Entry 7RIW (X-ray diffraction, 3.20 A resolution); this record covers chains A and B of the 13 polymer chains in the assembly.

# Chain A
Molecule: DNA-directed RNA polymerase II subunit RPB1
From: Saccharomyces cerevisiae (strain ATCC 204508 / S288c)
Notes: EC 2.7.7.6
Reference sequence: P04050 (RPB1_YEAST); numbering as in UniProt (aligned over 1-1733)
Sequence (1733 residues; each row starts with the number of its first residue):
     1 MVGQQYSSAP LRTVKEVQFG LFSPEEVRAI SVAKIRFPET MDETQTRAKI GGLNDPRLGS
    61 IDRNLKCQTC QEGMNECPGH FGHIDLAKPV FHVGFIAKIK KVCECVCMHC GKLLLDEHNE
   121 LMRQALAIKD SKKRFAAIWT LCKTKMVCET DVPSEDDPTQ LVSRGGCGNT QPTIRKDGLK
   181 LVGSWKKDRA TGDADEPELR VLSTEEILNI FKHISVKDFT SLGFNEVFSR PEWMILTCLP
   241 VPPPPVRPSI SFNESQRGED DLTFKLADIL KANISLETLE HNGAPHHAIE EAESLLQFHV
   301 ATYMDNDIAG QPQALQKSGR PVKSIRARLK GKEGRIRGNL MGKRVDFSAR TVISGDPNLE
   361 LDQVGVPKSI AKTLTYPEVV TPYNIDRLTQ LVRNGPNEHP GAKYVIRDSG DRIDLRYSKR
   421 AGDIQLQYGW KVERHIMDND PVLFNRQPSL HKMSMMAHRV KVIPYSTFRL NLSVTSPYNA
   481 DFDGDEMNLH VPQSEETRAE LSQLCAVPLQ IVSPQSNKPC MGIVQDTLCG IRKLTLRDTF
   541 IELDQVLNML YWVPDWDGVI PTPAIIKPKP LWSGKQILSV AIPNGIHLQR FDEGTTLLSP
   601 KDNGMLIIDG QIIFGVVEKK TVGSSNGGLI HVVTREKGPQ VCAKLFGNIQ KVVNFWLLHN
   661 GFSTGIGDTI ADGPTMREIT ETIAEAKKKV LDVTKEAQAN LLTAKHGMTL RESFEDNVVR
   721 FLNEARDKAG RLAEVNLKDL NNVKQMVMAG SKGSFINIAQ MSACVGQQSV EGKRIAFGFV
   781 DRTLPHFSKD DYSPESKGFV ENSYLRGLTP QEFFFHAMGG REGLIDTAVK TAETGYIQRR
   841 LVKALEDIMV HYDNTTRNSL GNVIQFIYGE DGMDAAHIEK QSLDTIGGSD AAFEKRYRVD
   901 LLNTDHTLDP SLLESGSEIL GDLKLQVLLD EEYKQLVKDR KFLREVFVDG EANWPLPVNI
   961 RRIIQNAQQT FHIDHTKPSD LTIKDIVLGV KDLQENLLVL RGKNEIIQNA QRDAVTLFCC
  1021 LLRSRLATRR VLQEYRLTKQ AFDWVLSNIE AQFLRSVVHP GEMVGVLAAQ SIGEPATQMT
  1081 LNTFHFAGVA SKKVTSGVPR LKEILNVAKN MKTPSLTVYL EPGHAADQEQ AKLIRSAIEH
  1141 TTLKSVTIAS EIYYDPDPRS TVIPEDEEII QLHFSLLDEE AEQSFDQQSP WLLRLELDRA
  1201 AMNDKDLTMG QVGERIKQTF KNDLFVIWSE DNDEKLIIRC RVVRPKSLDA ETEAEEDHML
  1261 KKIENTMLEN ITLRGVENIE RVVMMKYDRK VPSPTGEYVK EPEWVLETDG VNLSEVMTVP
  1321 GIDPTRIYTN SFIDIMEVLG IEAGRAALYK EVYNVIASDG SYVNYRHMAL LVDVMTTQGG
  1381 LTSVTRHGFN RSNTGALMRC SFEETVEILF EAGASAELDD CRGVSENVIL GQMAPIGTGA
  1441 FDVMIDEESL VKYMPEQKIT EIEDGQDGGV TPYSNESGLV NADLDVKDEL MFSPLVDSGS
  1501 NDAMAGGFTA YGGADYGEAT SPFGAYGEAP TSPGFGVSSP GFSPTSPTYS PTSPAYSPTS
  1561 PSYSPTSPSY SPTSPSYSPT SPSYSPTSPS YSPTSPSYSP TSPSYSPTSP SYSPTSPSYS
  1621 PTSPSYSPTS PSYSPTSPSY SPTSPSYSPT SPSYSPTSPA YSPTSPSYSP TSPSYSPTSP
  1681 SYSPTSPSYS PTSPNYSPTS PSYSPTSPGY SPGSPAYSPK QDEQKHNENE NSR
Disordered / not traced: 1-2, 154-160, 187-198, 250-256, 1082-1091, 1177-1187, 1244-1256, 1447-1733
UniProt features mapped onto this chain:
  - region: Pro248 to Asp260 (Lid loop), Asn306 to Lys323 (Rudder loop), Pro810 to Glu822 (Bridging helix)
  - binding site (Zn(2+)): Cys67, Cys70, Cys77, His80, Cys107, Cys110, Cys148, Cys167
  - binding site (Mg(2+)): Asp481, Asp483, Asp485
  - modified residue: Thr1471 (Phosphothreonine)
  - cross-link (Glycyl lysine isopeptide (Lys-Gly)): Lys695 (interchain with G-Cter in ubiquitin), Lys1246 (interchain with G-Cter in ubiquitin), Lys1350 (interchain with G-Cter in ubiquitin)
  - natural variant: Ser1653 to Pro1659 (deletion: In strain: A364A)
  - mutagenesis: Lys1246 (K1246R: Impairs ubiquitination during transcription stress)
Bound ions: Zn2+ site 1: Cys67, Cys70, Cys77, His80; Zn2+ site 2: Cys107, Cys148; Mg2+: Asp483 (shared with 1 residue of chain R)

# Chain B
Molecule: DNA-directed RNA polymerase II subunit RPB2
From: Saccharomyces cerevisiae (strain ATCC 204508 / S288c)
Notes: EC 2.7.7.6
Reference sequence: P08518 (RPB2_YEAST); numbering as in UniProt (aligned over 1-1224)
Sequence (1224 residues; row label = number of the first residue in the row):
     1 MSDLANSEKY YDEDPYGFED ESAPITAEDS WAVISAFFRE KGLVSQQLDS FNQFVDYTLQ
    61 DIICEDSTLI LEQLAQHTTE SDNISRKYEI SFGKIYVTKP MVNESDGVTH ALYPQEARLR
   121 NLTYSSGLFV DVKKRTYEAI DVPGRELKYE LIAEESEDDS ESGKVFIGRL PIMLRSKNCY
   181 LSEATESDLY KLKECPFDMG GYFIINGSEK VLIAQERSAG NIVQVFKKAA PSPISHVAEI
   241 RSALEKGSRF ISTLQVKLYG REGSSARTIK ATLPYIKQDI PIVIIFRALG IIPDGEILEH
   301 ICYDVNDWQM LEMLKPCVED GFVIQDRETA LDFIGRRGTA LGIKKEKRIQ YAKDILQKEF
   361 LPHITQLEGF ESRKAFFLGY MINRLLLCAL DRKDQDDRDH FGKKRLDLAG PLLAQLFKTL
   421 FKKLTKDIFR YMQRTVEEAH DFNMKLAINA KTITSGLKYA LATGNWGEQK KAMSSRAGVS
   481 QVLNRYTYSS TLSHLRRTNT PIGRDGKLAK PRQLHNTHWG LVCPAETPEG QACGLVKNLS
   541 LMSCISVGTD PMPIITFLSE WGMEPLEDYV PHQSPDATRV FVNGVWHGVH RNPARLMETL
   601 RTLRRKGDIN PEVSMIRDIR EKELKIFTDA GRVYRPLFIV EDDESLGHKE LKVRKGHIAK
   661 LMATEYQDIE GGFEDVEEYT WSSLLNEGLV EYIDAEEEES ILIAMQPEDL EPAEANEEND
   721 LDVDPAKRIR VSHHATTFTH CEIHPSMILG VAASIIPFPD HNQSPRNTYQ SAMGKQAMGV
   781 FLTNYNVRMD TMANILYYPQ KPLGTTRAME YLKFRELPAG QNAIVAIACY SGYNQEDSMI
   841 MNQSSIDRGL FRSLFFRSYM DQEKKYGMSI TETFEKPQRT NTLRMKHGTY DKLDDDGLIA
   901 PGVRVSGEDV IIGKTTPISP DEEELGQRTA YHSKRDASTP LRSTENGIVD QVLVTTNQDG
   961 LKFVKVRVRT TKIPQIGDKF ASRHGQKGTI GITYRREDMP FTAEGIVPDL IINPHAIPSR
  1021 MTVAHLIECL LSKVAALSGN EGDASPFTDI TVEGISKLLR EHGYQSRGFE VMYNGHTGKK
  1081 LMAQIFFGPT YYQRLRHMVD DKIHARARGP MQVLTRQPVE GRSRDGGLRF GEMERDCMIA
  1141 HGAASFLKER LMEASDAFRV HICGICGLMT VIAKLNHNQF ECKGCDNKID IYQIHIPYAA
  1201 KLLFQELMAM NITPRLYTDR SRDF
Disordered / not traced: 1-19, 75-85, 139-161, 338-344, 439-445, 504-505, 644-646, 669-675, 715-720, 920-929, 1222-1224
Bound ions: Zn2+: Cys1163, Cys1166, Cys1182, Cys1185

# Interface between chain A and chain B
Residue-residue contacts - 400 pairs, chain A then chain B:
  Gln4(A) - Phe1158(B)
  Gln4(A) - Arg1159(B)  hydrogen bond (side chain-backbone)
  Gln5(A) - Arg1159(B)  hydrogen bond (backbone-side chain)
  Gln5(A) - Leu1175(B)
  Tyr6(A) - Arg1159(B)
  Ser7(A) - Arg1159(B)
  Ser7(A) - His1161(B)  hydrogen bond
  Ser7(A) - Leu1175(B)
  Ser7(A) - Phe1180(B)
  Ser7(A) - Gln1193(B)  hydrogen bond
  Ser8(A) - Asn1178(B)  hydrogen bond
  Ser8(A) - Phe1180(B)
  Ala9(A) - Phe1180(B)
  Ala9(A) - Ile1191(B)  hydrophobic
  Ala9(A) - Tyr1192(B)
  Ala9(A) - Gln1193(B)  hydrogen bond (backbone-side chain)
  Pro10(A) - Ile1191(B)
  Pro10(A) - Tyr1192(B)
  Pro10(A) - Gln1193(B)  hydrogen bond (backbone-backbone)
  Leu11(A) - Gln1193(B)
  Leu11(A) - His1195(B)
  Arg12(A) - Tyr1192(B)
  Arg12(A) - Gln1193(B)  hydrogen bond (backbone-backbone)
  Arg12(A) - Ile1194(B)
  Arg12(A) - Thr1218(B)
  Thr13(A) - Thr1218(B)
  Val14(A) - Ile1194(B)  hydrophobic
  Val14(A) - Leu1216(B)  hydrophobic
  Lys15(A) - Tyr1217(B)
  Lys15(A) - Thr1218(B)
  Glu16(A) - Arg1215(B)
  Glu16(A) - Leu1216(B)
  Glu16(A) - Tyr1217(B)  hydrogen bond (backbone-backbone)
  Glu16(A) - Asp1219(B)
  Glu16(A) - Arg1220(B)
  Glu16(A) - Ser1221(B)  hydrogen bond (side chain-backbone)
  Val17(A) - Arg1215(B)
  Val17(A) - Leu1216(B)  hydrophobic
  Gln18(A) - Thr1213(B)
  Gln18(A) - Pro1214(B)
  Gln18(A) - Arg1215(B)  hydrogen bond (backbone-backbone)
  Phe19(A) - Thr1213(B)
  Gly20(A) - Ile1212(B)
  Gly20(A) - Thr1213(B)  hydrogen bond (backbone-backbone)
  Leu21(A) - Asn1211(B)
  Leu21(A) - Thr1213(B)
  Phe22(A) - Leu1168(B)  hydrophobic
  Phe22(A) - Met1208(B)  hydrophobic
  Phe22(A) - Asn1211(B)  hydrogen bond (backbone-side chain)
  Phe22(A) - Thr1213(B)
  Glu26(A) - Leu1168(B)
  Glu26(A) - Arg1215(B)  salt bridge
  Arg28(A) - Lys1183(B)
  Ala29(A) - Lys1183(B)  hydrogen bond (backbone-side chain)
  Ala29(A) - Gly1184(B)
  Ile30(A) - Thr1170(B)
  Ile30(A) - Lys1183(B)  hydrogen bond (backbone-side chain)
  Ser31(A) - Lys1183(B)  hydrogen bond (backbone-side chain)
  Gln68(A) - Ile1172(B)
  Thr69(A) - Ile1172(B)
  Thr69(A) - Lys1174(B)
  Gln71(A) - Asn1176(B)
  Glu72(A) - Leu1175(B)
  Glu72(A) - Asn1176(B)
  Met74(A) - Arg1116(B)  hydrogen bond (backbone-side chain)
  Asn75(A) - Arg1116(B)  hydrogen bond (backbone-side chain)
  Asn75(A) - Phe1158(B)
  Glu76(A) - Phe1158(B)
  Glu76(A) - Arg1159(B)  salt bridge
  Pro78(A) - Lys1201(B)
  Gly79(A) - Lys1201(B)
  Gly79(A) - Gln1205(B)  hydrogen bond (backbone-side chain)
  His80(A) - Ile1172(B)
  Phe81(A) - Gln1205(B)
  Phe81(A) - Met1208(B)  hydrophobic
  His92(A) - Met1210(B)  hydrogen bond (side chain-backbone)
  Phe228(A) - Arg1215(B)
  Leu236(A) - Asn1211(B)
  Pro240(A) - Met1208(B)
  Pro240(A) - Ala1209(B)
  Pro243(A) - Gln1205(B)
  Pro245(A) - Leu1114(B)
  Pro245(A) - Tyr1198(B)
  Pro245(A) - Lys1201(B)
  Pro245(A) - Leu1202(B)
  Val246(A) - Leu1114(B)
  Val246(A) - Leu1202(B)  hydrophobic
  Val246(A) - Gln1205(B)
  Val246(A) - Glu1206(B)
  Tyr303(A) - Ala1209(B)
  Met304(A) - Ala1209(B)
  Met304(A) - Met1210(B)  hydrophobic
  Gly319(A) - Lys471(B)
  Ile325(A) - Glu1206(B)
  Ile325(A) - Met1210(B)  hydrophobic
  Arg328(A) - Glu1206(B)  salt bridge
  Leu329(A) - Leu1203(B)  hydrophobic
  Arg335(A) - Leu1114(B)
  Arg335(A) - Leu1202(B)
  Arg335(A) - Glu1206(B)  salt bridge
  Ile336(A) - Leu1203(B)  hydrophobic
  Arg337(A) - Arg1129(B)  hydrogen bond (backbone-side chain)
  Arg337(A) - Glu1132(B)  salt bridge
  Gly338(A) - Arg1129(B)  hydrogen bond (backbone-side chain)
  Asn339(A) - Thr1115(B)
  Asn339(A) - Gln1117(B)  hydrogen bond (backbone-side chain)
  Asn339(A) - Ala1199(B)
  Leu340(A) - Ala1199(B)  hydrophobic
  Leu340(A) - Ala1200(B)
  Leu340(A) - Leu1203(B)  hydrophobic
  Met341(A) - Glu1132(B)
  Met341(A) - Arg1135(B)
  Gly342(A) - Arg1129(B)  hydrogen bond (backbone-side chain)
  Gly342(A) - Phe1130(B)
  Lys343(A) - Gln1117(B)
  Lys343(A) - Arg1129(B)
  Lys343(A) - Phe1130(B)  hydrogen bond (backbone-backbone)
  Lys343(A) - Leu1151(B)  hydrogen bond (side chain-backbone)
  Lys343(A) - Ser1155(B)
  Lys343(A) - Asp1156(B)  salt bridge
  Lys343(A) - Pro1197(B)
  Arg344(A) - Pro1118(B)
  Arg344(A) - Val1119(B)
  Arg344(A) - Glu1120(B)  salt bridge
  Arg344(A) - Gly1127(B)  hydrogen bond (side chain-backbone)
  Arg344(A) - Leu1128(B)
  Arg344(A) - Arg1129(B)
  Arg344(A) - Ser1155(B)  hydrogen bond (backbone-side chain)
  Val345(A) - Pro1118(B)
  Val345(A) - Gly1127(B)
  Val345(A) - Leu1128(B)  hydrogen bond (backbone-backbone)
  Val345(A) - Arg1150(B)
  Val345(A) - Ala1154(B)
  Asp346(A) - Arg1106(B)  salt bridge
  Asp346(A) - Arg1108(B)
  Asp346(A) - Gly1109(B)
  Asp346(A) - Met1111(B)
  Asp346(A) - Pro1118(B)
  Asp346(A) - Arg1150(B)  hydrogen bond (backbone-side chain)
  Asp346(A) - Ala1154(B)  hydrogen bond (backbone-backbone)
  Phe347(A) - Arg1106(B)  hydrogen bond (backbone-backbone)
  Phe347(A) - Ala1107(B)  hydrophobic
  Phe347(A) - Arg1150(B)  hydrogen bond (backbone-side chain)
  Ser348(A) - Ala1105(B)
  Ser348(A) - Arg1106(B)  hydrogen bond (backbone-backbone)
  Ser348(A) - Leu1128(B)  hydrogen bond (side chain-backbone)
  Ala349(A) - His1104(B)
  Ala349(A) - Leu1128(B)
  Arg350(A) - Lys1102(B)
  Arg350(A) - Ile1103(B)
  Arg350(A) - His1104(B)  hydrogen bond (backbone-backbone)
  Arg350(A) - Leu1128(B)
  Thr351(A) - Val1099(B)
  Thr351(A) - Ile1103(B)
  Val352(A) - Lys1102(B)
  Gly355(A) - Tyr833(B)
  Asp356(A) - Tyr833(B)  hydrogen bond
  Pro357(A) - Ser831(B)
  Pro357(A) - Gly832(B)
  Pro357(A) - Tyr833(B)
  Asn358(A) - Tyr833(B)  hydrogen bond
  Ile370(A) - Ile1103(B)  hydrophobic
  Thr373(A) - Ala1105(B)
  Thr373(A) - Ala1107(B)
  Leu374(A) - Arg1106(B)
  Tyr404(A) - Arg1108(B)
  Arg412(A) - Arg1108(B)
  Glu433(A) - Arg1108(B)  salt bridge
  Leu443(A) - Met1138(B)  hydrophobic
  Leu443(A) - Phe1146(B)  hydrophobic
  Asn445(A) - Glu1134(B)
  Gln447(A) - Arg1129(B)
  Gln447(A) - Glu1134(B)  hydrogen bond
  Ser449(A) - Met1133(B)
  Ser449(A) - Glu1134(B)  hydrogen bond
  Ser449(A) - Cys1137(B)
  His451(A) - Cys1137(B)  hydrogen bond (backbone-side chain)
  Lys452(A) - Ala1140(B)  hydrogen bond (side chain-backbone)
  Lys452(A) - His1141(B)  hydrogen bond (backbone-side chain)
  Met455(A) - Phe1130(B)  hydrophobic
  Met455(A) - Glu1134(B)
  Met455(A) - Cys1137(B)  hydrophobic
  Met455(A) - Met1138(B)
  Met455(A) - His1141(B)
  Tyr465(A) - Ile976(B)  hydrophobic
  Ser466(A) - Gln975(B)
  Ser466(A) - Val1099(B)
  Ser466(A) - Asp1100(B)  hydrogen bond
  Ser466(A) - Ile1103(B)
  Thr467(A) - Ile976(B)
  Thr467(A) - Gly977(B)
  Arg469(A) - Tyr833(B)
  Arg469(A) - Ile976(B)
  Arg469(A) - Gly991(B)  hydrogen bond (side chain-backbone)
  Leu472(A) - Gln835(B)
  Thr475(A) - Glu836(B)  hydrogen bond
  Ala480(A) - Glu836(B)
  Asp481(A) - Glu836(B)
  Phe482(A) - Gln835(B)
  Phe482(A) - Glu836(B)  hydrogen bond (backbone-backbone)
  Phe482(A) - Asp837(B)
  Phe482(A) - Ser838(B)  hydrogen bond (backbone-backbone)
  Phe482(A) - Gly988(B)
  Phe482(A) - Thr989(B)  hydrogen bond (backbone-backbone)
  Asp483(A) - Asp837(B)
  Asp483(A) - Lys979(B)
  Asp483(A) - Lys987(B)  salt bridge
  Asp483(A) - Thr989(B)
  Gly484(A) - Lys979(B)
  Gly484(A) - Thr989(B)
  Glu486(A) - Lys1102(B)  salt bridge
  Asn488(A) - Leu1128(B)
  His490(A) - Phe1130(B)
  His490(A) - Arg1150(B)  hydrogen bond
  Val491(A) - Arg1150(B)  hydrogen bond (backbone-side chain)
  Pro492(A) - Glu1149(B)
  Pro492(A) - Arg1150(B)
  Gln493(A) - Glu1149(B)  hydrogen bond (backbone-side chain)
  Ser494(A) - Glu1149(B)  hydrogen bond
  Thr497(A) - Phe1146(B)
  Thr497(A) - Glu1149(B)  hydrogen bond
  Glu500(A) - Ala1143(B)
  Glu500(A) - Ala1144(B)  hydrogen bond (side chain-backbone)
  Glu500(A) - Ser1145(B)  hydrogen bond
  Glu500(A) - Phe1146(B)  hydrogen bond (side chain-backbone)
  Leu501(A) - Phe1146(B)  hydrophobic
  Leu504(A) - His1141(B)
  Cys505(A) - His1141(B)
  Gln510(A) - His1141(B)  hydrogen bond
  Gln525(A) - Gln835(B)
  Gln525(A) - Glu836(B)  hydrogen bond
  Gln525(A) - His1015(B)  hydrogen bond (backbone-side chain)
  Asp526(A) - Cys829(B)  hydrogen bond
  Asp526(A) - Gly832(B)
  Asp526(A) - Gln835(B)
  Asp526(A) - Asn1013(B)
  Asp526(A) - His1015(B)  salt bridge
  Cys529(A) - His1015(B)
  Leu657(A) - Cys829(B)  hydrophobic
  Leu658(A) - Tyr830(B)  hydrophobic
  Leu658(A) - Ser831(B)
  Leu658(A) - Asn1074(B)
  Leu658(A) - Leu1081(B)
  His659(A) - Asn1074(B)  hydrogen bond
  His659(A) - Thr1077(B)
  His659(A) - Leu1081(B)
  Asn660(A) - Leu1081(B)
  Asn660(A) - Met1082(B)  hydrogen bond (backbone-backbone)
  Asn660(A) - Ala1083(B)  hydrogen bond (backbone-backbone)
  Gly661(A) - Ala1083(B)
  Phe662(A) - Ile827(B)
  Phe662(A) - Ala828(B)
  Phe662(A) - Cys829(B)  hydrogen bond (backbone-backbone)
  Phe662(A) - Pro1014(B)
  Phe662(A) - Ala1083(B)
  Ser663(A) - Ile827(B)  hydrogen bond (side chain-backbone)
  Ser663(A) - Pro1014(B)
  Ser663(A) - Gln1084(B)
  Ser663(A) - Ile1085(B)
  Ser663(A) - Phe1086(B)  hydrogen bond (side chain-backbone)
  Thr664(A) - Pro1014(B)  hydrogen bond (side chain-backbone)
  Thr664(A) - Ile1017(B)
  Thr664(A) - Phe1069(B)
  Gly665(A) - Leu1026(B)
  Gly665(A) - Phe1069(B)
  Gly665(A) - Phe1086(B)
  Ile666(A) - Leu1026(B)  hydrophobic
  Ile666(A) - Val1052(B)  hydrophobic
  Ile666(A) - Arg1067(B)
  Asp668(A) - Phe1069(B)
  Ile670(A) - Arg1067(B)
  Val743(A) - Pro1018(B)  hydrophobic
  Met746(A) - Pro1014(B)
  Met746(A) - His1015(B)  hydrogen bond
  Ser751(A) - His1015(B)
  Lys752(A) - His1015(B)
  Lys752(A) - Ser1019(B)  hydrogen bond
  Asn757(A) - Pro1018(B)
  Asn757(A) - Met1021(B)
  Gln760(A) - Met1021(B)
  Met761(A) - Pro1018(B)
  Met761(A) - Met1021(B)  hydrophobic
  Met761(A) - Val1023(B)  hydrophobic
  Glu771(A) - Lys510(B)  salt bridge
  Ile775(A) - Asn516(B)
  Ala776(A) - Asn516(B)  hydrogen bond (backbone-side chain)
  Gly778(A) - His400(B)
  Gly778(A) - His515(B)
  Gly778(A) - Asn516(B)  hydrogen bond (backbone-side chain)
  Phe779(A) - Asn516(B)
  Phe779(A) - Thr517(B)
  Phe779(A) - Glu698(B)
  Phe779(A) - Glu699(B)
  Val780(A) - Glu699(B)  hydrogen bond (backbone-side chain)
  Asp781(A) - Arg620(B)  salt bridge
  Arg782(A) - Glu698(B)  hydrogen bond (side chain-backbone)
  Arg782(A) - Glu699(B)  hydrogen bond (side chain-backbone)
  Arg782(A) - Ile701(B)  hydrogen bond (side chain-backbone)
  Arg782(A) - Leu702(B)
  Thr783(A) - Asn516(B)  hydrogen bond (backbone-side chain)
  Pro785(A) - Glu698(B)
  Pro785(A) - Ile701(B)
  Pro785(A) - Leu702(B)
  Pro785(A) - Ile703(B)  hydrogen bond (backbone-backbone)
  His786(A) - Trp519(B)  hydrogen bond
  His786(A) - Ile703(B)
  His786(A) - Met705(B)
  His786(A) - Glu742(B)  salt bridge
  Phe787(A) - Leu702(B)
  Ser788(A) - Leu702(B)
  Glu795(A) - Val731(B)
  Glu801(A) - Ile729(B)
  Glu801(A) - Val731(B)
  Asn802(A) - Arg728(B)
  Asn802(A) - Ile729(B)  hydrogen bond (side chain-backbone)
  Tyr804(A) - His761(B)  hydrogen bond (backbone-side chain)
  Tyr804(A) - Gln763(B)
  Tyr804(A) - Met1021(B)  hydrophobic
  Tyr804(A) - Val1023(B)  hydrophobic
  Leu805(A) - His761(B)  hydrogen bond (backbone-side chain)
  Leu805(A) - Val1052(B)  hydrophobic
  Arg806(A) - Pro725(B)  hydrogen bond (side chain-backbone)
  Arg806(A) - Ala726(B)
  Arg806(A) - Lys727(B)
  Arg806(A) - Arg728(B)
  Arg806(A) - His761(B)
  Gly807(A) - Arg728(B)
  Gly807(A) - Asp760(B)
  Gly807(A) - His761(B)
  Leu808(A) - Arg728(B)  hydrogen bond (backbone-side chain)
  Leu808(A) - Asp760(B)  hydrogen bond (backbone-backbone)
  Leu808(A) - Phe1047(B)
  Thr809(A) - Arg728(B)
  Pro810(A) - Trp519(B)
  Pro810(A) - Met705(B)  hydrophobic
  Pro810(A) - Pro745(B)  hydrophobic
  Pro810(A) - Phe1047(B)
  Gln811(A) - Met705(B)
  Phe813(A) - Pro524(B)  hydrophobic
  Phe813(A) - Leu749(B)  hydrophobic
  Phe813(A) - Pro759(B)
  Phe813(A) - Asn767(B)
  Phe814(A) - Leu514(B)  hydrophobic
  Phe814(A) - His515(B)
  Phe814(A) - Trp519(B)  hydrophobic
  His816(A) - Ser764(B)  hydrogen bond (backbone-side chain)
  Ala817(A) - Leu514(B)  hydrophobic
  Ala817(A) - Pro524(B)  hydrophobic
  Ala817(A) - Ser764(B)
  Met818(A) - Leu514(B)
  Gly820(A) - Ser764(B)
  Arg821(A) - Arg512(B)
  Arg821(A) - Leu514(B)
  Arg821(A) - Cys523(B)
  Arg821(A) - Pro524(B)  hydrogen bond (side chain-backbone)
  Arg821(A) - Ala525(B)
  Arg821(A) - Thr527(B)
  Leu824(A) - Thr768(B)
  Leu824(A) - Tyr769(B)
  Ile825(A) - Ala509(B)  hydrophobic
  Ile825(A) - Arg512(B)
  Ile825(A) - Gln513(B)
  Ala828(A) - Gly530(B)
  Val829(A) - Lys507(B)
  Arg839(A) - Glu1132(B)  salt bridge
  Val842(A) - Asp1136(B)
  Glu846(A) - Arg1135(B)  salt bridge
  Met1063(A) - Ile1139(B)
  Val1066(A) - Asp1136(B)
  Val1066(A) - Ile1139(B)  hydrophobic
  Gln1070(A) - Asp1136(B)  hydrogen bond (side chain-backbone)
  Gln1070(A) - Cys1137(B)
  Gln1070(A) - Ala1140(B)
  Lys1144(A) - Gly263(B)
  Lys1262(A) - Ser265(B)  hydrogen bond
  Asn1265(A) - Gly263(B)  hydrogen bond (side chain-backbone)
  Glu1269(A) - Gly263(B)
  Leu1409(A) - Leu1207(B)  hydrophobic
  Phe1410(A) - Met1210(B)  hydrophobic
  Phe1410(A) - Ile1212(B)  hydrophobic
  Arg1422(A) - Arg1220(B)
  Val1424(A) - Ile1139(B)  hydrophobic
  Ser1425(A) - Arg1135(B)
  Val1428(A) - Leu1151(B)  hydrophobic
  Ile1429(A) - Pro1197(B)
  Ile1429(A) - Ala1200(B)
  Leu1430(A) - His1195(B)
  Leu1430(A) - Ile1196(B)
  Leu1430(A) - Pro1197(B)
  Leu1430(A) - Phe1204(B)  hydrophobic
  Gly1431(A) - Lys1148(B)  hydrogen bond (backbone-side chain)
  Gly1431(A) - Met1152(B)
  Gly1431(A) - Pro1197(B)
  Met1433(A) - Ala1144(B)  hydrophobic
  Met1433(A) - Ser1145(B)
  Ile1436(A) - Gly1142(B)
  Ile1436(A) - Ala1144(B)
  Thr1438(A) - Gly1142(B)  hydrogen bond (side chain-backbone)
  Thr1438(A) - Ala1144(B)
  Gly1439(A) - Ala1144(B)
Also at the interface, not in a pair above, chain A (220 interface residues in all): Cys70, Phe95, Trp233, Cys238, Leu239, Pro242, Pro248, Arg326, Ile353, Ser354, Pro367, Ser369, Pro448, Leu450, Glu496, Asp544, Gln545, Gly667, Lys687, Gly753, Val770, Leu784, Lys789, Glu812, Glu822, Gln838, Lys843, Glu1062, His1258, Val1406, Gln1432, Ala1434, Gly1437
Also at the interface, not in a pair above, chain B (200 interface residues in all): Glu262, Ser264, Glu319, Asp397, His518, Gln531, Cys533, Gly534, Ala695, Ser700, Ala704, Arg730, Ala735, Ile748, Asn762, Pro765, Asn834, Thr993, Arg1020, Ile1027, Leu1030, Lys1079, Lys1080, Val1113, Gly1131, Leu1147, Met1169, Ala1173

# In short
Chain A and chain B form an interface of 220 and 200 residues respectively, with 92 hydrogen bonds and 17 salt
bridges. Polar contacts include Glu26(A)-Arg1215(B), Glu76(A)-Arg1159(B) and Arg328(A)-Glu1206(B). UniProt
lists 8 Zn2+-binding residues, 3 Mg2+-binding residues and one mutagenesis site on chain A.
Chain A is DNA-directed RNA polymerase II subunit RPB1 and chain B is DNA-directed RNA polymerase II subunit
RPB2, both from Saccharomyces cerevisiae (strain ATCC 204508 / S288c); the structure, RNA polymerase II
elongation complex scaffold 2, without polyamide, was determined by X-ray diffraction, deposited together with
7RIM, 7RIP, 7RIQ, 7RIX and 7RIY.
